5MPA - chains L and M of the 34 polymer chains in the assembly; structure by electron microscopy, 4.50 A resolution (low resolution: residue-level contacts below are approximate; hydrogen-bond / salt-bridge calls are withheld).

[Chain L]
Molecule: 26S protease subunit RPT4
Source organism: Saccharomyces cerevisiae (strain ATCC 204508 / S288c)
Reference sequence: P53549 (PRS10_YEAST); numbering as in UniProt (aligned over 1-437)
Chain sequence (437 residues; numbered 1 to 437; the number before each row is that of its first residue):
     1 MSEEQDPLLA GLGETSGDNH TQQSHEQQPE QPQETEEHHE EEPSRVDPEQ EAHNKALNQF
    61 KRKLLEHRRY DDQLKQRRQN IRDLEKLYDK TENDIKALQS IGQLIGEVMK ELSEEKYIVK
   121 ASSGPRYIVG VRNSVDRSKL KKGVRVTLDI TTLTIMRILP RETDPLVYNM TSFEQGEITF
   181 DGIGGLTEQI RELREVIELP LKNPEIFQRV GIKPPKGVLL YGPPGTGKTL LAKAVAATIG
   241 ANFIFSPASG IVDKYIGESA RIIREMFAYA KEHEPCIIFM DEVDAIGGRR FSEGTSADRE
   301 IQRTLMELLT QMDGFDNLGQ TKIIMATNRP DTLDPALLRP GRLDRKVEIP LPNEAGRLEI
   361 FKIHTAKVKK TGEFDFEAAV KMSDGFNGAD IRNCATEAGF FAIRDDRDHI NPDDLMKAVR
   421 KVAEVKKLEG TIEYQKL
Not modelled in the structure: 1-48, 437
Swiss-Prot annotation at these positions:
  - binding site (ATP): Gly222 to Thr229
  - modified residue: Ser2 (N-acetylserine)
Ion coordination: Mg2+: Thr229 (together with ATP)
Small-molecule neighbours:
  - ATP (adenosine-5'-triphosphate), molecule 1: Gly182, Ile183, Pro224, Gly225, Thr226, Gly227, Lys228, Thr229, Leu230, Glu282, Asn328, Ile360, Ile363, His364, Gly388, Ala389, Arg392
  - ATP, molecule 2: Leu309, Asp313, Arg339, Arg342

[Chain M]
Molecule: 26S protease regulatory subunit 6A
Source organism: Saccharomyces cerevisiae (strain ATCC 204508 / S288c)
Reference sequence: P33297 (PRS6A_YEAST); residues 1-434 here = UniProt positions 1-434
Chain sequence (434 residues; each row starts with the number of its first residue):
     1 MATLEELDAQ TLPGDDELDQ EILNLSTQEL QTRAKLLDNE IRIFRSELQR LSHENNVMLE
    61 KIKDNKEKIK NNRQLPYLVA NVVEVMDMNE IEDKENSEST TQGGNVNLDN TAVGKAAVVK
   121 TSSRQTVFLP MVGLVDPDKL KPNDLVGVNK DSYLILDTLP SEFDSRVKAM EVDEKPTETY
   181 SDVGGLDKQI EELVEAIVLP MKRADKFKDM GIRAPKGALM YGPPGTGKTL LARACAAQTN
   241 ATFLKLAAPQ LVQMYIGEGA KLVRDAFALA KEKAPTIIFI DELDAIGTKR FDSEKSGDRE
   301 VQRTMLELLN QLDGFSSDDR VKVLAATNRV DVLDPALLRS GRLDRKIEFP LPSEDSRAQI
   361 LQIHSRKMTT DDDINWQELA RSTDEFNGAQ LKAVTVEAGM IALRNGQSSV KHEDFVEGIS
   421 EVQARKSKSV SFYA
Not modelled in the structure: 1-26, 88-114
Swiss-Prot annotation at these positions:
  - binding site (ATP): Gly222 to Thr229
  - modified residue: Ala2 (N-acetylalanine), Tyr180 (Phosphotyrosine)
Ion coordination: Mg2+: Thr229 (together with ATP)
Small-molecule neighbours:
  - ATP (adenosine-5'-triphosphate), molecule 1: Val183, Gly184, Leu186, Pro223, Pro224, Gly225, Thr226, Gly227, Lys228, Thr229, Leu230, Arg233, Asn328, Ile360, His364, Gly388, Ala389, Lys392
  - ATP, molecule 2: Arg213, Leu309, Asp313, Ala336, Arg339, Arg342

[How chain L and chain M interact]
Residue-residue contacts - 145 pairs, chain L then chain M:
  Glu51(L) with Thr27(M)
  His53(L) with Thr27(M); Leu30(M); Gln31(M)
  Leu57(L) with Leu30(M)
  Phe60(L) with Ala34(M)
  Lys63(L) with Asp38(M)
  Leu64(L) with Arg33(M); Leu37(M)
  His67(L) with Leu37(M); Glu40(M); Ile41(M); Phe44(M)
  Tyr70(L) with Ile41(M); Arg45(M)
  Gln73(L) with Leu48(M)
  Leu74(L) with Phe44(M); Glu47(M); Leu48(M)
  Arg77(L) with Asn55(M)
  Ile81(L) with Asn55(M)
  Leu84(L) with Leu59(M); Ile62(M)
  Leu87(L) with Ile62(M)
  Tyr88(L) with Met58(M); Lys61(M); Ile62(M); Asn65(M)
  Lys90(L) with Leu134(M)
  Thr91(L) with Asn65(M); Ile69(M)
  Glu92(L) with Asn65(M)
  Asp94(L) with Ile69(M); Arg73(M); Val132(M)
  Ile95(L) with Asn65(M); Lys68(M)
  Ala97(L) with Pro130(M); Leu154(M)
  Leu98(L) with Asn72(M)
  Ser100(L) with Pro130(M); Ser152(M); Leu154(M)
  Ile101(L) with Ser152(M)
  Gly102(L) with Phe128(M); Tyr153(M)
  Gln103(L) with Phe128(M)
  Leu104(L) with Thr126(M)
  Ile105(L) with Val118(M); Thr126(M)
  Ser122(L) with Arg124(M); Gln125(M); Thr126(M)
  Arg157(L) with Phe128(M)
  Glu162(L) with Val83(M); Glu84(M); Val118(M)
  Thr163(L) with Val83(M); Glu84(M)
  Pro165(L) with Val83(M); Asn143(M)
  Tyr168(L) with Pro142(M)
  Asn169(L) with Asn143(M)
  Phe173(L) with Phe315(M)
  Gln175(L) with Phe315(M)
  Pro224(L) with Pro335(M); Arg339(M)
  Gly225(L) with Arg339(M)
  Thr229(L) with Asp313(M)
  Lys233(L) with Asp313(M); Gly314(M)
  Pro247(L) with Asn310(M)
  Ser249(L) with Ala260(M); Arg303(M); Leu306(M); Glu307(M); Asn310(M)
  Gly250(L) with Glu307(M)
  Val252(L) with Gly257(M); Arg303(M)
  Asp253(L) with Ile256(M)
  Lys254(L) with Ile256(M)
  Ile256(L) with Ile256(M)
  Arg261(L) with Lys120(M)
  Glu282(L) with Leu306(M); Asn310(M)
  Asp284(L) with Phe291(M); Arg299(M); Gln302(M); Leu306(M)
  Ala285(L) with Arg303(M); Leu306(M)
  Gly287(L) with Arg299(M)
  Gly288(L) with Arg299(M)
  Arg289(L) with Asp292(M); Ser293(M); Glu294(M)
  Phe291(L) with Ser293(M); Glu294(M); Lys295(M)
  Glu293(L) with Lys295(M)
  Ala297(L) with Ile256(M); Glu300(M)
  Asp298(L) with Ser296(M); Arg299(M)
  Ile301(L) with Arg299(M); Arg303(M)
  Arg329(L) with Lys289(M); Phe291(M); Asp292(M)
  Asp331(L) with Asp292(M)
  Thr332(L) with Phe291(M); Arg299(M)
  Val368(L) with Met210(M); Gly211(M)
  Lys369(L) with Asp209(M); Met210(M)
  Ala389(L) with Arg213(M); Arg339(M); Ser340(M)
  Asp390(L) with Ser340(M)
  Arg392(L) with Gly211(M); Arg213(M)
  Asn393(L) with Arg213(M); Ser340(M); Asp344(M)
  Ala395(L) with Ile212(M)
  Thr396(L) with Arg213(M); Pro215(M)
  Glu397(L) with Arg345(M)
  Phe400(L) with Glu195(M); Phe207(M); Pro215(M)
  Arg404(L) with Glu191(M); Glu195(M)
  Arg407(L) with Lys206(M)
  Asp408(L) with Lys206(M); Met210(M)
  Val425(L) with Lys346(M)
  Leu428(L) with Tyr221(M)
  Glu429(L) with Lys289(M); Asp331(M); Leu333(M); Leu338(M)
  Thr431(L) with Pro335(M)
Also at the interface, not in a pair above, chain L (98 interface residues in all): Glu66, Arg78, Ser123, Leu159, Pro160, Arg161, Asp164, Leu166, Tyr255, Asp281, Ser296, Glu300, Asn328, Asn387, Gly399, Ala402, His409, Ile410
Also at the interface, not in a pair above, chain M (91 interface residues in all): Leu51, Val82, Met86, Val127, Leu129, Met131, Tyr255, Leu309, Val330, Val332, Ala336, Gly341

[Overview]
98 residues of chain L and 91 residues of chain M are in contact. One ATP molecule is bound between chain L
and chain M. Ligands of chain L: ATP. Ligands of chain M: ATP.
Here chain L is 26S protease subunit RPT4 and chain M is 26S protease regulatory subunit 6A, both from
Saccharomyces cerevisiae (strain ATCC 204508 / S288c). Entry 5MPA (26S proteasome in presence of ATP (s2)) was
determined by electron microscopy together with 5MP9, 5MPB, 5MPC, 5MPD and 5MPE from the same study.
